Entry 8DR6 (electron microscopy, 2.39 A resolution); this record covers chains A and K of the 11 polymer chains in the assembly.

== Chain A ==
Name: Replication factor C subunit 1
Source organism: Saccharomyces cerevisiae
UniProtKB: P38630 (RFC1_YEAST); numbering as in UniProt (aligned over 1-861)
Chain sequence (918 residues; each row starts with the number of its first residue):
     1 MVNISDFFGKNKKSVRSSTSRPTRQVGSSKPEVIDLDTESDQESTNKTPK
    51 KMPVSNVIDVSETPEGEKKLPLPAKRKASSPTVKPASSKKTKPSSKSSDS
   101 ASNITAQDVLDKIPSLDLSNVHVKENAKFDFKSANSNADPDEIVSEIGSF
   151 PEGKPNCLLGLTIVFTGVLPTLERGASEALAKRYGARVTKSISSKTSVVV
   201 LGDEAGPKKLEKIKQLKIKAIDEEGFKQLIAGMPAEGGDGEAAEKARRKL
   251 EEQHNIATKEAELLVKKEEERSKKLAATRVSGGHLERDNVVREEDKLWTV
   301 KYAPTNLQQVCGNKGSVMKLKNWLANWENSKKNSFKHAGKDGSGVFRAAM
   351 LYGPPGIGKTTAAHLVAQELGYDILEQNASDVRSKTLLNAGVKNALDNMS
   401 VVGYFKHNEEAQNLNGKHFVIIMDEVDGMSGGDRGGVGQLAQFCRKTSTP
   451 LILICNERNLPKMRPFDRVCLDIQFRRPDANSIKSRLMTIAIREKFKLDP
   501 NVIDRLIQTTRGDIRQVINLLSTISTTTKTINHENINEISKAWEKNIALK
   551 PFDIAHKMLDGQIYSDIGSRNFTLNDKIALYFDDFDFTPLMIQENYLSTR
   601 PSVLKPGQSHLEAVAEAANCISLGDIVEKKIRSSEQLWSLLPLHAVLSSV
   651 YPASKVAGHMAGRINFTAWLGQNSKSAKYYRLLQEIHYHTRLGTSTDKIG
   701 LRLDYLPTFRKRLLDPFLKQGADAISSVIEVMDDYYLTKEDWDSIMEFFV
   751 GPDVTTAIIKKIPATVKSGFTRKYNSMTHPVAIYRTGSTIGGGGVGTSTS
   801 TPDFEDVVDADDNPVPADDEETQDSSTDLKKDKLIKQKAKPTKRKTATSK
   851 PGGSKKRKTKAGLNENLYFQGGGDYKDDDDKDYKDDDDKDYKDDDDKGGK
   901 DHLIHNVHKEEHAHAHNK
Disordered / not traced: 1-288, 408-412, 787-918
Construct notes: expression tag (862-918)
Swiss-Prot annotation at these positions:
  - motif (Nuclear localization signal): Lys830 to Leu834, Lys855 to Lys860
  - binding site (ATP): Thr299, Cys311, Gly353 to Thr361, Asn456
  - modified residue: Thr38 (Phosphothreonine), Ser40 (Phosphoserine), Thr63 (Phosphothreonine)
  - mutagenesis: Asp427 (D427H: In cs mutant CDC44-2; causes cell cycle arrest), Gly436 (G436R: In cs mutant CDC44-3/4; causes cell cycle arrest), Gly512 (G512A: In cs mutant CDC44-9; no effect), Asp513 (D513N: In cs mutants CDC44-1/5/8 and CDC44-9; causes cell cycle arrest)
Metal / ion sites: Mg2+: Thr360 (together with ATP-gamma-S)
Ligand contacts: ATP-gamma-S (AGS; phosphothiophosphoric acid-adenylate ester): Thr299, Tyr302, Ala303, Pro304, Gln309, Val310, Cys311, Pro355, Gly356, Ile357, Gly358, Lys359, Thr360, Thr361, Asn456, Ile514, Arg515, Ile518
What the authors report for this chain:
  - binding site for the 32-nt DNA strand: Phe552, Phe587, Arg632, Gln636, Ile664, Phe666, Trp669, Leu670
  - binding site for the 13-nt DNA strand (chain K): His556, Ile664

== Chain K ==
Molecule: 13-nt DNA strand
Sequence (13 nucleotides; numbered -2 to 10; the number before each row is that of its first residue; numbers below 1 keep their minus sign (DT-2 is residue -2)):
    -2 TTAGGGGGGGGGA

== Chain A / chain K interface ==
Pairs across the interface (13):
  Asn313(A) - DG6(K)  phosphate contact
  Lys314(A) - DG6(K)  hydrogen bond to the phosphate
  Gly315(A) - DG6(K)  hydrogen bond to the phosphate
  Lys319(A) - DG5(K)  salt bridge to the phosphate
  Arg476(A) - DG4(K)  phosphate contact
  Arg476(A) - DG5(K)  salt bridge to the phosphate
  His556(A) - DA0(K)  salt bridge to the phosphate
  His659(A) - DA0(K)  phosphate contact
  Met660(A) - DA0(K)  sugar contact
  Gly662(A) - DA0(K)  sugar contact
  Arg663(A) - DA0(K)  base contact
  Arg663(A) - DG1(K)  sugar contact
  Ile664(A) - DA0(K)  hydrogen bond to the base
Other interface residues (no listed pair), chain A (13 interface residues in all): Ser316, Phe552
Other interface residues (no listed pair), chain K (6 interface residues in all): DT-2

== In short ==
Chain A and chain K form an interface of 13 and 6 residues respectively; the contacts include 3 hydrogen bonds
and 3 salt bridges. Polar pairs include Ile664(A)-DA0(K), Lys314(A)-DG6(K) and Gly315(A)-DG6(K). From the
paper: a binding site for the 32-nt DNA strand at Phe552(A), Phe587(A) and Arg632(A) among others; a binding
site for the 13-nt DNA strand (chain K) at His556(A) and Ile664(A).
Chain A is Replication factor C subunit 1 (Saccharomyces cerevisiae) and chain K is a 13-nt DNA strand; the
structure, Closed state of RFC:PCNA bound to a nicked dsDNA, was determined by electron microscopy together
with 8DQW, 8DQX, 8DQZ, 8DR0, 8DR1, 8DR3 and 3 further entries from the same study.
